PDB entry 8ZGT | electron microscopy, 2.96 A resolution | chains A and C of the 6 polymer chains in the assembly

Chain A:
Molecule: High affinity immunoglobulin epsilon receptor subunit alpha
Source organism: Rattus norvegicus
Reference sequence: P12371 (FCERA_RAT); residue numbers follow UniProt; this construct covers 1-245
Amino-acid sequence (245 residues; numbered 1 to 245; the number before each row is that of its first residue):
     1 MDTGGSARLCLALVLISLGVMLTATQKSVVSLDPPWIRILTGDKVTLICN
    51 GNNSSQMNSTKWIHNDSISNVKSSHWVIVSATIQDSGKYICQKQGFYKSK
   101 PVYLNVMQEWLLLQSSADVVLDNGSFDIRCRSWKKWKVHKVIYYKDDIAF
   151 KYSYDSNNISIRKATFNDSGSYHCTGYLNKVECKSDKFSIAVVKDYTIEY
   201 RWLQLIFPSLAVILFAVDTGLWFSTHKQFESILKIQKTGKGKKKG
Not modelled in the structure: 1-24, 237-245
Cystine bridges: Cys-49/Cys-91, Cys-130/Cys-174
Glycans and other covalent adducts: N-acetylglucosamine (NAG) linked to Asn-65, Asn-158, Asn-167

Chain C:
Molecule: High affinity immunoglobulin epsilon receptor subunit gamma
Source organism: Rattus norvegicus
Reference sequence: P20411 (FCERG_RAT); residues 1-86 here = UniProt positions 1-86
Amino-acid sequence (86 residues; numbered 1 to 86; the number before each row is that of its first residue):
     1 MIPAVILFLLLLVEEAAALGEPQLCYILDAILFLYGIVLTLLYCRLKIQV
    51 RKADIASREKSDAVYTGLNTRNQETYETLKHEKPPQ
Not modelled in the structure: 1-21, 59-86
Reported in the primary citation:
  - mutagenesis - L32G/Y43A, L39A/L42A: decreased expression with High affinity immunoglobulin epsilon receptor subunit alpha (chain A)
  - mutagenesis - L32G/Y43A: abolished binding to FcaRI
  - mutagenesis - L32G/Y43A, L39A/L42A: decreased binding to High affinity immunoglobulin epsilon receptor subunit alpha (chain A)
  - mutagenesis - L32G/Y43A, L39A/L42A: decreased binding to FcyRIIIA

How chain A and chain C interact:
Contacting residue pairs (24):
  Arg-201(A) / Tyr-26(C)
  Gln-204(A) / Tyr-26(C)
  Phe-207(A) / Asp-29(C)
  Leu-210(A) / Phe-33(C)  hydrophobic
  Leu-214(A) / Gly-36(C)
  Leu-214(A) / Ile-37(C)
  Phe-215(A) / Gly-36(C)
  Phe-215(A) / Leu-39(C)  hydrophobic
  Asp-218(A) / Leu-39(C)
  Asp-218(A) / Thr-40(C)  hydrogen bond (side chain-backbone)
  Asp-218(A) / Tyr-43(C)
  Leu-221(A) / Tyr-43(C)
  Leu-221(A) / Cys-44(C)  hydrophobic
  Trp-222(A) / Tyr-43(C)
  Ser-224(A) / Lys-47(C)  hydrogen bond
  Thr-225(A) / Leu-46(C)
  Thr-225(A) / Lys-47(C)
  Thr-225(A) / Val-50(C)
  Gln-228(A) / Lys-47(C)
  Gln-228(A) / Val-50(C)
  Gln-228(A) / Asp-54(C)  hydrogen bond
  Ile-232(A) / Ala-53(C)
  Ile-232(A) / Asp-54(C)
  Ile-232(A) / Ser-57(C)
Interface residues without a listed pair, chain A (15 interface residues in all): Pro-208, Phe-229
Interface residues without a listed pair, chain C (16 interface residues in all): Leu-32
The authors on this interface:
  - hot spots on chain C (mutagenesis) - L32G/Y43A: decreased binding to High affinity immunoglobulin epsilon receptor subunit alpha (chain A)

In short:
The interface between chain A and chain C involves 15 residues on one side and 16 on the other, with 3
hydrogen bonds. Among the polar pairs are Asp-218(A)/Thr-40(C), Ser-224(A)/Lys-47(C) and Gln-228(A)/Asp-54(C).
From the paper: L32G/Y43A and L39A/L42A of chain C reduce expression with High affinity immunoglobulin epsilon
receptor subunit alpha (chain A); L32G/Y43A and L39A/L42A of chain C reduce binding to High affinity
immunoglobulin epsilon receptor subunit alpha (chain A).
Chain A is High affinity immunoglobulin epsilon receptor subunit alpha and chain C is High affinity
immunoglobulin epsilon receptor subunit gamma, both from Rattus norvegicus; the structure, Structure of the
ige-fc bound to its high affinity receptor fc(epsilon)ri state3, was determined by electron microscopy (same
publication as 8Y81, 8Y84, 8Z0T and 8ZGS).
